Entry 4LC9 (X-ray diffraction, 3.40 A resolution); this record covers chains A and B.

[Chain A]
Name: Glucokinase regulatory protein
Organism: Rattus norvegicus
UniProt: Q07071 (GCKR_RAT); residue numbers follow UniProt; this construct covers 1-627
Sequence (636 residues; row label = number of the first residue in the row):
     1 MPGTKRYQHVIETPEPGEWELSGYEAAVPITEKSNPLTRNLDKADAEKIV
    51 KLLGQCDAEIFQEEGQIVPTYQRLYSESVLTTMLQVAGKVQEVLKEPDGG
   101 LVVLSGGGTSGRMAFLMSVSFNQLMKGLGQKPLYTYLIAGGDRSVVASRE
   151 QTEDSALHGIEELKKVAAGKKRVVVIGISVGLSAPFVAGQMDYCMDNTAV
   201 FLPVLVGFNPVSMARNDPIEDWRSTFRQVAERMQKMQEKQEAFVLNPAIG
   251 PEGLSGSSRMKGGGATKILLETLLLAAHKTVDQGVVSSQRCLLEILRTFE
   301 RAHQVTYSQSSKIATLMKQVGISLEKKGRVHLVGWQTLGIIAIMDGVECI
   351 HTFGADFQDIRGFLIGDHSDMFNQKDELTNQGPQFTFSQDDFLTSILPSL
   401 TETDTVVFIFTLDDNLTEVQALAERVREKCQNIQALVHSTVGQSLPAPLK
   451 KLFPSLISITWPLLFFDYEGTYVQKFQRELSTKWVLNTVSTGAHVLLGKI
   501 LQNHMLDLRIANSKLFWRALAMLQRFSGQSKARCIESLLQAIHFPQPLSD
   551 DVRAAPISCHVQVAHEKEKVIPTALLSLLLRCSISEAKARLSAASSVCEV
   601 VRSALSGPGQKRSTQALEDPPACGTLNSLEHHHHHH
Unresolved in the structure: 1-6, 282-285, 368-393, 428-429, 606-636
Construct notes: expression tag (628-636)
Residues lining bound ligands: 6-O-phosphono-beta-D-fructofuranose (F6P): Gly107, Gly108, Thr109, Ser110, Arg112, Glu150, Ser179, Val180, Gly181, Ala184, Gly256, Ser257, Ser258, Arg259, His351, Asn512, Lys514, Leu515, Arg518
Swiss-Prot annotation at these positions:
  - region: Ala199, Val200 (Important for interaction with GCK), Leu463 to Phe465 (Essential for interaction with GCK)
  - binding site (beta-D-fructose 1-phosphate): Thr109, Ser110, Glu153, Ser179 to Gly181, Glu348, Lys514
  - binding site (beta-D-fructose 6-phosphate): Thr109, Ser110, Ser179 to Gly181, Lys514
Reported in the primary citation:
  - conformationally variable residues (domain motion, loop rearrangement): Tyr7 to Ala27, His351, Pro462 to Gly470, Arg509
  - post-translational modification sites: Ser481 (citing earlier work)

[Chain B]
Name: Glucokinase
Organism: Homo sapiens
Notes: EC 2.7.1.2
UniProt: P35557 (HXK4_HUMAN); numbering as in UniProt (aligned over 3-465)
Sequence (472 residues; each row starts with the number of its first residue; numbers below 1 keep their minus sign (Met-6 is residue -6)):
    -6 MHHHHHHMVDDRARMEAAKKEKVEQILAEFQLQEEDLKKVMRRMQKEMDR
    44 GLRLETHEEASVKMLPTYVRSTPEGSEVGDFLSLDLGGTNFRVMLVKVGE
    94 GEEGQWSVKTKHQMYSIPEDAMTGTAEMLFDYISECISDFLDKHQMKHKK
   144 LPLGFTFSFPVRHEDIDKGILLNWTKGFKASGAEGNNVVGLLRDAIKRRG
   194 DFEMDVVAMVNDTVATMISCYYEDHQCEVGMIVGTGCNACYMEEMQNVEL
   244 VEGDEGRMCVNTEWGAFGDSGELDEFLLEYDRLVDESSANPGQQLYEKLI
   294 GGKYMGELVRLVLLRLVDENLLFHGEASEQLRTRGAFETRFVSQVESDTG
   344 DRKQIYNILSTLGLRPSTTDCDIVRRACESVSTRAAHMCSAGLAGVINRM
   394 RESRSEDVMRITVGVDGSVYKLHPSFKERFHASVRRLTPSCEITFIESEE
   444 GSGRGAALVSAVACKKACMLGQ
Unresolved in the structure: -6 to 11, 152-179, 462-465
Construct notes: expression tag (-6 to 2)
Bound ions: Na+: Met238, Val241, Val244, Gly246, Asp247
Swiss-Prot annotation at these positions:
  - binding site (ATP): Asp78 to Asn83, Thr228, Gly295, Lys296, Thr332 to Ser336, Ser411 to Leu415
  - binding site (substrate): Ser151, Phe152, Thr168, Lys169, Asn204, Asp205, Asn231, Glu256, Glu290
  - natural variant: Val16 (V16E: In MODY2), Ile19 (I19N: In MODY2), Leu20 (L20P: In MODY2), Arg36 (R36W: In MODY2), Glu40 (E40K: In PNDM1), Arg43 (R43C: In PNDM1; R43H: In MODY2; R43S: In MODY2), Gly44 (G44S: In MODY2), His50 (H50D: In PNDM1), Ala53 (A53S: In MODY2), Tyr61 to Gln465 (deletion: In MODY2), Tyr61 (Y61S: In MODY2), Thr65 (T65I: In HHF3), 89 further natural variant entries in UniProt
  - mutagenesis: Ser64 (S64P: Increased glucokinase activity based on measure of catalytic efficiency. Increased affinity for glucose), Glu177 (E177K: Small change in glucokinase activity), Met197 (M197V: Increased glucokinase activity based on measure of catalytic efficiency. Increased affinity for glucose), Ile211 (I211F: Increased glucokinase activity based on measure of catalytic efficiency. Increased affinity for glucose), Tyr214 (Y214A: Increased glucokinase activity based on measure of catalytic efficiency. Increased affinity for glucose. No effect on affinity for ATP), Tyr215 (Y215A: Increased glucokinase activity based on measure of catalytic efficiency. Increased affinity for glucose. Loss of inhibition by GCKR. No effect on affinity for ATP), Glu256 (E256A: Inactive enzyme with no glucokinase activity), Lys414 (K414A: Small change in glucokinase activity), Ser453 (S453A: Increased glucokinase activity based on measure of catalytic efficiency. Increased affinity for glucose)
Reported in the primary citation:
  - conformationally variable residues (order/disorder transition): Ser151 to Asn180
  - disease-associated variants - M197I, M197V: increased catalytic activity on glucose (citing earlier work)

[Chain A / chain B interface]
Contacting residue pairs (28; chain A residue first):
  Arg297(A) - Glu245(B)  salt bridge
  Arg297(A) - Asp247(B)  salt bridge
  Arg301(A) - Glu245(B)  salt bridge
  Gln304(A) - Leu47(B)
  Asp413(A) - Arg186(B)  salt bridge
  Val441(A) - Leu243(B)
  Gly442(A) - Val199(B)
  Gln443(A) - Arg186(B)
  Gln443(A) - Val199(B)
  Ser458(A) - Glu51(B)
  Pro462(A) - Glu242(B)
  Pro462(A) - Leu243(B)
  Pro462(A) - Val244(B)
  Pro462(A) - Glu245(B)
  Leu463(A) - Asp198(B)
  Leu463(A) - Leu243(B)  hydrogen bond (backbone-backbone)
  Leu463(A) - Val244(B)
  Leu463(A) - Glu245(B)  hydrogen bond (backbone-backbone)
  Leu464(A) - Lys143(B)  hydrogen bond (backbone-side chain)
  Leu464(A) - Glu245(B)
  Phe465(A) - Arg63(B)
  Phe465(A) - Glu67(B)
  Phe465(A) - Lys143(B)
  Phe465(A) - Val244(B)  hydrophobic
  Phe465(A) - Met251(B)  hydrophobic
  Asp467(A) - His141(B)
  Tyr468(A) - His141(B)
  Thr471(A) - Glu196(B)  hydrogen bond
Also at the interface, not in a pair above, chain A (20 interface residues in all): Thr298, Val305, Thr440, Thr460, Phe466
Also at the interface, not in a pair above, chain B (24 interface residues in all): His50, Leu58, Pro59, Tyr61, Lys142, Val200, Met238, Gly246
The authors on this interface:
  - specific contacts: Arg297(A)-Asp247(B), Arg301(A)-Glu245(B), Gly442(A)-Val200(B) (hydrophobic contact), Gln443(A)-Arg186(B) (hydrogen bond), Leu464(A)-Lys143(B) (backbone contact)
  - interface residues, chain A: Val441(A), Gly442(A), Pro462(A)
  - interface residues, chain B: Leu47(B), Leu58(B), Pro59(B), Tyr61(B), His141(B), Val199(B), Val200(B), Met238(B), Leu243(B), Val244(B), Met251(B)

[Overview]
20 residues of chain A face 24 of chain B across their interface; the contacts include 4 hydrogen bonds and 4
salt bridges. Among the polar pairs are Arg297(A)-Glu245(B), Arg297(A)-Asp247(B) and Arg301(A)-Glu245(B). The
authors report contacts between Arg297(A) and Asp247(B) and Arg301(A) and Glu245(B); a hydrophobic contact
between Gly442(A) and Val200(B); a hydrogen bond between Gln443(A) and Arg186(B). From the paper: M197I and
M197V of chain B increase catalytic activity on glucose; interface residues Val441(A), Gly442(A) and Leu47(B)
among others.
Here chain A is Glucokinase regulatory protein (Rattus norvegicus) and chain B is Glucokinase (Homo sapiens).
Entry 4LC9 (Structural Basis for Regulation of Human Glucokinase by Glucokinase Regulatory Protein) was
determined by X-ray diffraction.
